Entry 7RMD (X-ray diffraction, 1.18 A resolution); this record covers chain A.

# Chain A
Name: Bromodomain-containing protein 4
From: Homo sapiens
UniProtKB: O60885 (BRD4_HUMAN); numbering as in UniProt (aligned over 44-168)
Amino-acid sequence (127 residues; numbered 42 to 168; the number before each row is that of its first residue):
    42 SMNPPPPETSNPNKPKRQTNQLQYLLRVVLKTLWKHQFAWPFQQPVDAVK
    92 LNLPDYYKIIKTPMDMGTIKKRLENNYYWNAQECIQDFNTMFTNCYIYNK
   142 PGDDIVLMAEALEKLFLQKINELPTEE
Sequence notes: expression tag (42-43)
Residues lining bound ligands: 5Z0 (2-[(6S,10R)-4-(4-chlorophenyl)-2,3,9-trimethyl-6H-thieno[3,2-f][1,2,4]triazolo[4,3-a][1,4]diazepin-6-yl]-N-(1,3,4-thiadiazol-2-yl)acetamide): W81, P82, F83, Q85, V87, L92, L94, Y97, C136, Y139, N140, D145, I146, M149
UniProt features mapped onto this chain:
  - site: N140 (Acetylated histone binding)
  - cross-link: K99 (Glycyl lysine isopeptide (Lys-Gly) (interchain with G-Cter in SUMO2))
  - natural variant: D145 (D145G: Found in a patient with a neurodevelopmental syndrome; uncertain significance)
  - mutagenesis: N140 (N140A: Abolishes binding to acetylated histones)
What the authors report for this chain:
  - binding site for 5Z0: L92, Y97, Y139, N140

# Overview
Ligands of chain A: compound 5Z0. From UniProt: one mutagenesis site. From the paper: a binding site for 5Z0
at L92, Y97 and Y139 among others.
Chain A is Bromodomain-containing protein 4 (Homo sapiens); the structure, Crystal structure of the first
bromodomain of human BRD4 in complex with SJ001011461-1, was determined by X-ray diffraction, deposited
together with 7RN2.
